PDB entry 8UIN | electron microscopy, 3.86 A resolution | chains C and B of the 8 polymer chains in the assembly

# Chain C
Name: Albicin
Source organism: Anopheles albimanus
UniProtKB: A0A1Y9G8D0 (A0A1Y9G8D0_ANOAL); residues 1-116 here correspond to UniProt positions 27-142 (UniProt number = residue number + 26)
Chain sequence (116 residues; numbered 1 to 116; the number before each row is that of its first residue):
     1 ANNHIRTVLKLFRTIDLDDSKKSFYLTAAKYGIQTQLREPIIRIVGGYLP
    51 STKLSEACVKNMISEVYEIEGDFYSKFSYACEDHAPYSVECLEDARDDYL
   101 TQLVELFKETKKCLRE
Cystine bridges: Cys58-Cys113, Cys81-Cys91

# Chain B
Name: Complement C3b alpha' chain
Source organism: Homo sapiens
UniProtKB: P01024 (CO3_HUMAN); residues 727-1641 here correspond to UniProt positions 749-1663 (UniProt number = residue number + 22)
Chain sequence (915 residues; each row starts with the number of its first residue):
   727 SNLDEDIIAEENIVSRSEFPESWLWNVEDLKEPPKNGISTKLMNIFLKDS
   777 ITTWEILAVSMSDKKGICVADPFEVTVMQDFFIDLRLPYSVVRNEQVEIR
   827 AVLYNYRQNQELKVRVELLHNPAFCSLATTKRRHQQTVTIPPKSSLSVPY
   877 VIVPLKTGLQEVEVKAAVYHHFISDGVRKSLKVVPEGIRMNKTVAVRTLD
   927 PERLGREGVQKEDIPPADLSDQVPDTESETRILLQGTPVAQMTEDAVDAE
   977 RLKHLIVTPSGCGEQNMIGMTPTVIAVHYLDETEQWEKFGLEKRQGALEL
  1027 IKKGYTQQLAFRQPSSAFAAFVKRAPSTWLTAYVVKVFSLAVNLIAIDSQ
  1077 VLCGAVKWLILEKQKPDGVFQEDAPVIHQEMIGGLRNNNEKDMALTAFVL
  1127 ISLQEAKDICEEQVNSLPGSITKAGDFLEANYMNLQRSYTVAIAGYALAQ
  1177 MGRLKGPLLNKFLTTAKDKNRWEDPGKQLYNVEATSYALLALLQLKDFDF
  1227 VPPVVRWLNEQRYYGGGYGSTQATFMVFQALAQYQKDAPDHQELNLDVSL
  1277 QLPSRSSKITHRIHWESASLLRSEETKENEGFTVTAEGKGQGTLSVVTMY
  1327 HAKAKDQLTCNKFDLKVTIKPAPETEKRPQDAKNTMILEICTRYRGDQDA
  1377 TMSILDISMMTGFAPDTDDLKQLANGVDRYISKYELDKAFSDRNTLIIYL
  1427 DKVSHSEDDCLAFKVHQYFNVELIQPGAVKVYAYYNLEESCTRFYHPEKE
  1477 DGKLNKLCRDELCRCAEENCFIQKSDDKVTLEERLDKACEPGVDYVYKTR
  1527 LVKVQLSNDFDEYIMAIEQTIKSGSDEVQVGQQRTFISPIKCREALKLEE
  1577 KKHYLMWGLSSDFWGEKPNLSYIIGKDTWVEHWPEEDECQDEENQKQCQD
  1627 LGAFTESMVVFGCPN
Not modelled in the structure: 727-730, 1351-1359, 1499-1505
Cystine bridges: Cys851-Cys1491, Cys1079-Cys1136, Cys1336-Cys1467, Cys1367-Cys1436, Cys1484-Cys1489, Cys1496-Cys1568, Cys1515-Cys1639, Cys1615-Cys1624
Glycans and other covalent adducts: N-acetylglucosamine (NAG) linked to Asn917

# How chain C and chain B interact
Residue-residue contacts - 6 pairs, chain C then chain B:
  Arg43(C) - Asn835(B)  hydrogen bond (backbone-side chain)
  Ile44(C) - Asn835(B)
  Gly47(C) - Asn835(B)
  Gly47(C) - Gln836(B)
  Gly47(C) - Glu837(B)  hydrogen bond (backbone-backbone)
  Leu49(C) - Glu837(B)
Interface residues without a listed pair, chain C (6 interface residues in all): Tyr48, Arg115
Interface residues without a listed pair, chain B (6 interface residues in all): Lys839, Thr865, Pro867

# Summary
Chain C and chain B each contribute 6 residues to their interface, with 2 hydrogen bonds. Polar pairs include
Arg43(C)-Asn835(B) and Gly47(C)-Glu837(B). N-acetylglucosamine is covalently linked to Asn917(B).
Chain C is Albicin (Anopheles albimanus) and chain B is Complement C3b alpha' chain (Homo sapiens); the
structure, Structure of the C3bBb-albicin complex, was determined by electron microscopy (same publication as
8UH2).
